6I02 - chains A and B; structure by X-ray diffraction, 2.45 A resolution.

# Chain A (and B)
Name: D-glucuronyl C5-epimerase
From: Homo sapiens
Notes: EC 5.1.3.17; chain B of this document is another copy of the same molecule, construct and numbering; everything in this record applies to it too
UniProtKB: O94923 (GLCE_HUMAN); residue numbers follow UniProt; this construct covers 98-617
Chain sequence (527 residues; numbered 91 to 617; the number before each row is that of its first residue):
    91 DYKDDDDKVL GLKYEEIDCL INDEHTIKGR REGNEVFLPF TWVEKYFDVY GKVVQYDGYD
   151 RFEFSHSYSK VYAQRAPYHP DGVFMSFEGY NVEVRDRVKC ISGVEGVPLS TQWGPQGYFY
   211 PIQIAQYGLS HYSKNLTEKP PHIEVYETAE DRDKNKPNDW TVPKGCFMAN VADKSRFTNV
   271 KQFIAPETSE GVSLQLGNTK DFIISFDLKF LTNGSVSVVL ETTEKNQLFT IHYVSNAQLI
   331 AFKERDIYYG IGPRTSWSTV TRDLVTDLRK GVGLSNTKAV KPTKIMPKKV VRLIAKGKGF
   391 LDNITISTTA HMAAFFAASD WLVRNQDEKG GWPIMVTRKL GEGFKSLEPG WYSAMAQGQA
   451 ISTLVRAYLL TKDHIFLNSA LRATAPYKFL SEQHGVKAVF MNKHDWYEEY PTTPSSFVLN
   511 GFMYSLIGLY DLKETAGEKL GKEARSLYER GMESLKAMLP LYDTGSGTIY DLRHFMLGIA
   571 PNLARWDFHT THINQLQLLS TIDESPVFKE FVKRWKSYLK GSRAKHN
Disordered / not traced: 91-101, 243-247 (chain B: 91-101)
Sequence notes: expression tag (91-97); engineered mutation Phe578 (Tyr in O94923)
Covalently attached groups: glycan linked to Asn225, Asn393; N-acetylglucosamine (NAG) linked to Asn303
Bound ions: Ca2+: Thr238, Glu240, Thr268, Asn269, Asp392
Reported in the primary citation:
  - specificity-determining residues: Arg187, Gln202
  - catalytic residues: Glu499
  - mutagenesis - E499Q: abolished catalytic activity
  - mutagenesis - Y500F: decreased catalytic activity on 13C-labeled N-sulfated heparosan
  - catalytic residues: Tyr210, Arg428, Tyr500 (proposed by the authors, not directly observed)

# How chain A and chain B interact
Contacting residue pairs - 130 pairs, chain A then chain B:
  Leu102(A) - Tyr104(B)
  Tyr104(A) - Tyr104(B)  hydrophobic
  Ile107(A) - Phe152(B)
  Asp108(A) - Tyr149(B)
  Asp108(A) - Arg151(B)
  Asp108(A) - Phe152(B)  hydrogen bond (backbone-backbone)
  Cys109(A) - Phe152(B)
  Leu110(A) - Arg151(B)
  Leu110(A) - Phe152(B)  hydrogen bond (backbone-backbone)
  Leu110(A) - Glu153(B)
  Leu110(A) - Phe154(B)  hydrogen bond (backbone-backbone)
  Ile111(A) - Phe154(B)  hydrophobic
  Asn112(A) - Phe154(B)  hydrogen bond (backbone-backbone)
  Asn112(A) - Ser155(B)
  Asn112(A) - His156(B)  hydrogen bond (side chain-backbone)
  Asn112(A) - Lys610(B)  hydrogen bond (side chain-backbone)
  Glu114(A) - Lys610(B)
  Arg120(A) - Tyr104(B)
  Arg120(A) - Glu122(B)  salt bridge
  Arg120(A) - Phe127(B)
  Arg121(A) - Val143(B)
  Arg121(A) - Asp150(B)  salt bridge
  Glu122(A) - Tyr104(B)  hydrogen bond
  Glu122(A) - Arg120(B)  salt bridge
  Glu125(A) - Pro129(B)
  Glu125(A) - Phe130(B)  hydrogen bond (side chain-backbone)
  Glu125(A) - Thr131(B)  hydrogen bond
  Val126(A) - Pro129(B)
  Val126(A) - Phe130(B)  hydrogen bond (backbone-backbone)
  Val126(A) - Val143(B)  hydrophobic
  Val126(A) - Phe152(B)  hydrophobic
  Phe127(A) - Arg120(B)
  Phe127(A) - Phe127(B)  hydrophobic
  Phe127(A) - Leu128(B)
  Phe127(A) - Pro129(B)
  Leu128(A) - Phe127(B)
  Leu128(A) - Leu128(B)  hydrogen bond (backbone-backbone)
  Leu128(A) - Phe130(B)  hydrophobic
  Pro129(A) - Glu125(B)
  Pro129(A) - Val126(B)
  Pro129(A) - Phe127(B)
  Phe130(A) - Glu125(B)  hydrogen bond (backbone-side chain)
  Phe130(A) - Val126(B)  hydrogen bond (backbone-backbone)
  Phe130(A) - Leu128(B)  hydrophobic
  Thr131(A) - Glu125(B)  hydrogen bond
  Trp132(A) - Phe154(B)  hydrophobic
  Tyr136(A) - Phe154(B)
  Tyr136(A) - His156(B)  hydrogen bond
  Tyr136(A) - Lys610(B)
  Tyr136(A) - Gly611(B)
  Tyr136(A) - Arg613(B)  hydrogen bond (backbone-side chain)
  Phe137(A) - Phe137(B)  hydrophobic
  Phe137(A) - Arg613(B)
  Asp138(A) - Arg613(B)
  Val143(A) - Arg121(B)
  Val143(A) - Val126(B)  hydrophobic
  Tyr149(A) - Asp108(B)  hydrogen bond
  Asp150(A) - Arg121(B)  salt bridge
  Arg151(A) - Asp108(B)
  Arg151(A) - Leu110(B)
  Phe152(A) - Asp108(B)  hydrogen bond (backbone-backbone)
  Phe152(A) - Cys109(B)
  Phe152(A) - Leu110(B)  hydrogen bond (backbone-backbone)
  Phe152(A) - Val126(B)  hydrophobic
  Glu153(A) - Leu110(B)
  Phe154(A) - Leu110(B)  hydrogen bond (backbone-backbone)
  Phe154(A) - Ile111(B)  hydrophobic
  Phe154(A) - Asn112(B)  hydrogen bond (backbone-backbone)
  Phe154(A) - Trp132(B)  hydrophobic
  Phe154(A) - Tyr136(B)
  Ser155(A) - Asn112(B)
  His156(A) - Asn112(B)  hydrogen bond (backbone-side chain)
  His156(A) - Tyr136(B)  hydrogen bond
  Met491(A) - Phe490(B)  hydrophobic
  Met491(A) - Met491(B)  hydrophobic
  Lys493(A) - Met491(B)
  Ala547(A) - Phe565(B)
  Pro550(A) - His564(B)
  Pro550(A) - Phe565(B)  hydrophobic
  Leu551(A) - Phe565(B)  hydrophobic
  Asp553(A) - Pro571(B)
  Thr554(A) - Thr554(B)
  Thr554(A) - Leu573(B)
  Gly555(A) - Pro571(B)
  Tyr560(A) - Asn617(B)
  His564(A) - Pro550(B)
  Phe565(A) - Ala547(B)
  Phe565(A) - Pro550(B)
  Phe565(A) - Leu551(B)  hydrophobic
  Ile569(A) - Arg604(B)
  Ala570(A) - Arg604(B)
  Pro571(A) - Asp553(B)
  Pro571(A) - Gly555(B)
  Pro571(A) - Ala614(B)
  Pro571(A) - Lys615(B)
  Asn572(A) - Asn617(B)
  Leu573(A) - Thr554(B)
  Leu573(A) - Arg613(B)
  Leu573(A) - Ala614(B)
  Leu573(A) - Lys615(B)
  Leu573(A) - His616(B)
  Leu573(A) - Asn617(B)  hydrogen bond (backbone-backbone)
  Ala574(A) - Asn617(B)
  Arg575(A) - His616(B)
  Arg575(A) - Asn617(B)  hydrogen bond (side chain-backbone)
  Phe578(A) - Asn617(B)
  Arg604(A) - Ile569(B)
  Arg604(A) - Ala570(B)
  Lys610(A) - Asn112(B)  hydrogen bond (backbone-side chain)
  Lys610(A) - Glu114(B)
  Lys610(A) - Tyr136(B)  hydrogen bond (backbone-side chain)
  Gly611(A) - Tyr136(B)
  Arg613(A) - Tyr136(B)  hydrogen bond (side chain-backbone)
  Arg613(A) - Phe137(B)
  Arg613(A) - Asp138(B)
  Arg613(A) - Ser556(B)
  Arg613(A) - Leu573(B)
  Ala614(A) - Pro571(B)
  Ala614(A) - Leu573(B)
  Lys615(A) - Pro571(B)
  Lys615(A) - Leu573(B)
  His616(A) - Asp138(B)  salt bridge
  His616(A) - Leu573(B)
  His616(A) - Arg575(B)
  Asn617(A) - Tyr560(B)
  Asn617(A) - Asn572(B)
  Asn617(A) - Leu573(B)  hydrogen bond (backbone-backbone)
  Asn617(A) - Ala574(B)
  Asn617(A) - Arg575(B)  hydrogen bond (backbone-side chain)
  Asn617(A) - Phe578(B)
Interface residues without a listed pair, chain A (71 interface residues in all): Asp113, Lys118, Val133, Val139, Lys160, Phe490, Ser556, Gly568, Glu600, Phe601, Tyr608, Leu609
Interface residues without a listed pair, chain B (69 interface residues in all): Ile107, Asp113, Lys118, Gly119, Val133, Lys135, Val139, Met548, Gly568, Phe601, Leu609

# In short
The interface between chain A and chain B involves 71 residues on one side and 69 on the other, with 30
hydrogen bonds and 5 salt bridges. Polar pairs include Arg120(A)-Glu122(B), Arg121(A)-Asp150(B) and
His616(A)-Asp138(B). From the paper: catalytic residues Glu499(A), Tyr210(A) and Arg428(A) among others; E499Q
of chain A abolishes catalytic activity.
Chain A and chain B are both D-glucuronyl C5-epimerase (Homo sapiens); the structure, Structure of human
D-glucuronyl C5 epimerase in complex with product, was determined by X-ray diffraction, deposited together
with 6HZZ and 6I01.
